5LCF - chain A; structure by X-ray diffraction, 1.86 A resolution.

== Chain A ==
Molecule: Metallo-beta-lactamase VIM-2
From: Pseudomonas aeruginosa
Reference sequence: Q9K2N0 (Q9K2N0_PSEAI); residue numbers follow UniProt; this construct covers 1-266
Amino-acid sequence (266 residues; numbered 1 to 266; the number before each row is that of its first residue):
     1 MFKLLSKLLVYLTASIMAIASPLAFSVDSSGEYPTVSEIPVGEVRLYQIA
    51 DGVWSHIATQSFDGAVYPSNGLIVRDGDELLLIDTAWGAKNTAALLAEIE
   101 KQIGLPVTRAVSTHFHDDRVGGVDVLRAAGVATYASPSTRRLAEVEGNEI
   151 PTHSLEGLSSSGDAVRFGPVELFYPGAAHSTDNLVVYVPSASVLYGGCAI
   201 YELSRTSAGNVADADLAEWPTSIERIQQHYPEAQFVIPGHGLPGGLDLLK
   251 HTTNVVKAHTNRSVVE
Unresolved in the structure: 1-38, 261-266
Bound ions: Zn2+ site 1: His114, His116, His179; Zn2+ site 2: Asp118, Cys198, His240
Small-molecule neighbours: 6TJ (3-oxidanylidene-2-phenyl-1H-isoindole-4-carboxylic acid): Phe62, Tyr67, Trp87, His116, Asp117, Asp118, His179, Tyr201, Arg205, Gly209, Asn210, His240

== In short ==
Bound to chain A: compound 6TJ. His114, His116 and His179 form the Zn2+ site 1. Asp118, Cys198 and His240
coordinate Zn2+ site 2.
Chain A is Metallo-beta-lactamase VIM-2 (Pseudomonas aeruginosa); the structure, VIM-2 metallo-beta-lactamase
in complex with 3-oxo-2-phenylisoindoline-4-carboxylic acid (compound 30), was determined by X-ray
diffraction, deposited together with 5LCA, 5LCH, 5LE1 and 5LM6.
